7AAZ - chain A; structure by X-ray diffraction, 1.85 A resolution.

== Chain A ==
Name: Tyrosine-protein kinase Mer
From: Homo sapiens
Notes: EC 2.7.10.1; fragment: MERTK kinase domain
UniProt: Q12866 (MERTK_HUMAN); residue numbers follow UniProt; this construct covers 570-864
Chain sequence (296 residues; row label = number of the first residue in the row):
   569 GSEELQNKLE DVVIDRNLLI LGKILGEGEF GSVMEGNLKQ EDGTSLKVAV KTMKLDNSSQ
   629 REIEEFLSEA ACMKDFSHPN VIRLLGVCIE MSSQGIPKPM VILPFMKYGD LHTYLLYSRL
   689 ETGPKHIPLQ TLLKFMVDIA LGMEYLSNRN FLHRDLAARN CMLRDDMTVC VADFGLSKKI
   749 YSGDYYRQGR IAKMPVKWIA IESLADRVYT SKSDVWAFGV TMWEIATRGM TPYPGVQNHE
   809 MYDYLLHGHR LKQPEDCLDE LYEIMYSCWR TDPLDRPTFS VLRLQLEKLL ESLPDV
Disordered / not traced: 569-573, 864
Differences from the reference sequence: expression tag (569)
Small-molecule neighbours: R6K (2-azanyl-N-[(1S,2S)-2-[[4-[4-[(4-methylpiperazin-1-yl)methyl]phenyl]phenyl]methoxy]cyclopentyl]-5-(1-methylpyrazol-4-yl)pyridine-3-carboxamide): Leu-593, Val-601, Ala-617, Lys-619, Met-621, Phe-634, Glu-637, Met-641, Ile-650, Leu-652, Val-669, Leu-671, Pro-672, Phe-673, Met-674, Lys-675, Gly-677, Arg-727, Asn-728, Met-730, Ala-740, Asp-741, Phe-742, Gly-743, Leu-744, Ser-745, Tyr-753, Tyr-754
Swiss-Prot annotation at these positions:
  - active site: Asp-723 (Proton acceptor)
  - binding site (ATP): Leu-593 to Val-601, Lys-615
  - modified residue (Phosphotyrosine): Tyr-749, Tyr-753, Tyr-754
  - natural variant: Ser-661 (S661C: In RP38), Ala-708 (A708S: In a head &)
From the paper describing this entry:
  - binding site for R6K: Phe-634, Glu-637, Gly-743, Tyr-753, Tyr-754
  - conformationally variable residues (helix shift, order/disorder transition): Met-621 to Glu-630, Ile-631, Leu-744 to Ile-767
  - post-translational modification sites: Tyr-753, Tyr-754 (citing earlier work)

== Overview ==
Bound to chain A: compound R6K. Curated annotation (UniProt) lists active-site residue Asp-723 and 10
ATP-binding residues. The paper reports a binding site for R6K at Phe-634, Glu-637 and Gly-743 among others;
modification sites Tyr-753 and Tyr-754.
Chain A is Tyrosine-protein kinase Mer (Homo sapiens); the structure, Crystal structure of MerTK in complex
with a type 1.5 aminopyridine inhibitor, was determined by X-ray diffraction (same publication as 7AAX, 7AAY,
7AB0, 7AB1 and 7AB2).
